PDB entry 6QSU | electron microscopy, 2.40 A resolution | chains G and H of the 24 polymer chains in the assembly

# Chain G
Name: Urease subunit alpha
Source organism: Helicobacter pylori
Notes: EC 3.5.1.5
Reference sequence: A0A293SGE9 (A0A293SGE9_HELPX); numbering as in UniProt (aligned over 1-238)
Sequence (238 residues; each row starts with the number of its first residue):
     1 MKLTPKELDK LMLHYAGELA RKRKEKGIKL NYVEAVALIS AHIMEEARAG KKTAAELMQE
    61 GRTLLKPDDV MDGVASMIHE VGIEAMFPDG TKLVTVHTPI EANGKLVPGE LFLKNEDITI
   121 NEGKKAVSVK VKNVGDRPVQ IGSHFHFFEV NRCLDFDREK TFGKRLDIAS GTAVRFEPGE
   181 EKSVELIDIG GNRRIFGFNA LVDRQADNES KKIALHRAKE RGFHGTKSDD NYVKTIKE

# Chain H
Name: Urease subunit beta
Source organism: Helicobacter pylori
Notes: EC 3.5.1.5
Reference sequence: A0A086RWB6 (A0A086RWB6_HELPX); residue numbers follow UniProt; this construct covers 1-569
Sequence (569 residues; numbered 1 to 569; the number before each row is that of its first residue):
     1 MKKISRKEYV SMYGPTTGDK VRLGDTDLIA EVEHDYTIYG EELKFGGGKT LREGMSQSNN
    61 PSKEELDLII TNALIVDYTG IYKADIGIKD GKIAGIGKGG NKDMQDGVKN NLSVGPATEA
   121 LAGEGLIVTA GGIDTHIHFI SPQQIPTAFA SGVTTMIGGG TGPADGTNAT TITPGRRNLK
   181 WMLRAAEEYS MNLGFLAKGN TSNDASLADQ IEAGAIGFKI HEDWGTTPSA INHALDVADK
   241 YDVQVAIHTD TLNEAGCVED TMAAIAGRTM HTFHTEGAGG GHAPDIIKVA GEHNILPAST
   301 NPTIPFTVNT EAEHMDMLMV CHHLDKSIKE DVQFADSRIR PQTIAAEDTL HDMGIFSITS
   361 SDSQAMGRVG EVITRTWQTA DKNKKEFGRL KEEKGDNDNF RIKRYLSKYT INPAIAHGIS
   421 EYVGSVEVGK VADLVLWSPA FFGVKPNMII KGGFIALSQM GDANASIPTP QPVYYREMFA
   481 HHGKAKYDAN ITFVSQAAYD KGIKEELGLE RQVLPVKNCR NITKKDMQFN DTTAHIEVNP
   541 ETYHVFVDGK EVTSKPANKV SLAQLFSIF
Modified / non-standard residues: Lys219 (lysine nz-carboxylic acid; KCX)
Metal / ion sites: Ni2+ site 1: His136, His138, Lys219, Asp362 (together with beta-mercaptoethanol); Ni2+ site 2: Lys219, His248, His274 (together with beta-mercaptoethanol)

# Interface between chain G and chain H
Contacting residue pairs (133; chain G residue first):
  Lys6(G) - Asn464(H)
  Asp9(G) - Pro472(H)
  Asp9(G) - Tyr474(H)  hydrogen bond
  Asp9(G) - Arg476(H)  salt bridge
  Lys10(G) - Asp462(H)
  Lys10(G) - Gln471(H)
  Met12(G) - Pro472(H)  hydrophobic
  Met12(G) - Tyr474(H)  hydrophobic
  Leu13(G) - Gln471(H)
  Leu13(G) - Pro472(H)
  Leu19(G) - Ile568(H)  hydrophobic
  Leu19(G) - Phe569(H)  hydrophobic
  Arg23(G) - Ile568(H)  hydrogen bond (side chain-backbone)
  Arg23(G) - Phe569(H)
  Asn31(G) - Gln564(H)  hydrogen bond (side chain-backbone)
  Asn31(G) - Leu565(H)
  Asn31(G) - Ser567(H)  hydrogen bond (side chain-backbone)
  Tyr32(G) - Phe441(H)
  Tyr32(G) - Leu565(H)  hydrogen bond (backbone-backbone)
  Val33(G) - Lys445(H)
  Val33(G) - Phe566(H)
  Val33(G) - Ile568(H)  hydrophobic
  Glu34(G) - Ile568(H)
  Val36(G) - Gln471(H)
  Ser40(G) - Gln471(H)
  Met71(G) - Gln564(H)
  Met71(G) - Leu565(H)
  Asp72(G) - Leu565(H)
  Val74(G) - Leu565(H)  hydrophobic
  Met77(G) - Phe441(H)  hydrophobic
  Met77(G) - Leu565(H)  hydrophobic
  Met77(G) - Phe566(H)  hydrophobic
  Gly82(G) - Pro470(H)
  Gly82(G) - Gln471(H)  hydrogen bond (backbone-backbone)
  Ile83(G) - Pro470(H)
  Ile83(G) - Gln471(H)
  Glu84(G) - Asn464(H)
  Glu84(G) - Ala465(H)
  Glu84(G) - Ser466(H)  hydrogen bond (side chain-backbone)
  Leu93(G) - Ile467(H)  hydrophobic
  Val107(G) - Arg22(H)
  Pro108(G) - Gly24(H)
  Pro108(G) - Ala440(H)
  Gly109(G) - Val21(H)
  Gly109(G) - Arg22(H)
  Gly109(G) - Gly24(H)  hydrogen bond (backbone-backbone)
  Gly109(G) - Pro439(H)
  Gly109(G) - Ala440(H)
  Glu110(G) - Lys20(H)
  Glu110(G) - Val21(H)
  Glu110(G) - Arg22(H)  salt bridge
  Leu111(G) - Val10(H)  hydrophobic
  Leu111(G) - Lys20(H)
  Leu111(G) - Val21(H)  hydrophobic
  Phe112(G) - Asp19(H)
  Phe112(G) - Lys20(H)  hydrogen bond (backbone-backbone)
  Phe112(G) - Arg22(H)
  Phe112(G) - Ile29(H)  hydrophobic
  Leu113(G) - Arg6(H)
  Leu113(G) - Lys7(H)
  Leu113(G) - Val10(H)  hydrophobic
  Leu113(G) - Asp19(H)
  Lys114(G) - Arg6(H)
  Lys114(G) - Thr17(H)
  Lys114(G) - Gly18(H)
  Lys114(G) - Asp19(H)  hydrogen bond (backbone-side chain)
  Glu116(G) - Arg6(H)  hydrogen bond (backbone-side chain)
  Asp117(G) - Ile4(H)
  Asp117(G) - Ser5(H)  hydrogen bond (side chain-backbone)
  Ile118(G) - Lys2(H)
  Ile118(G) - Lys3(H)
  Ile118(G) - Ile4(H)  hydrogen bond (backbone-backbone)
  Ile118(G) - Arg6(H)
  Ile118(G) - Tyr9(H)  hydrophobic
  Ile118(G) - Thr16(H)
  Ile118(G) - Tyr39(H)  hydrophobic
  Thr119(G) - Met1(H)
  Thr119(G) - Lys2(H)
  Thr119(G) - Lys3(H)  hydrogen bond
  Thr119(G) - Tyr39(H)
  Ile120(G) - Met1(H)
  Ile120(G) - Lys2(H)  hydrogen bond (backbone-backbone)
  Ile120(G) - Ile4(H)  hydrophobic
  Ile120(G) - Tyr39(H)
  Ile120(G) - Gly40(H)
  Asn121(G) - Met1(H)
  Asn121(G) - Tyr39(H)  hydrogen bond (backbone-backbone)
  Asn121(G) - Gly40(H)
  Asn121(G) - Glu41(H)
  Glu122(G) - Met1(H)
  Gly123(G) - Met1(H)
  Lys124(G) - Met1(H)  hydrogen bond (backbone-backbone)
  Gly142(G) - Gly48(H)
  Ser143(G) - Thr50(H)
  His144(G) - Gly40(H)
  His144(G) - Glu41(H)  salt bridge
  His144(G) - Thr50(H)
  His144(G) - Met55(H)
  Phe145(G) - Met55(H)  hydrophobic
  Arg165(G) - Gly40(H)  hydrogen bond (side chain-backbone)
  Arg165(G) - Glu41(H)  salt bridge
  Asp167(G) - Met1(H)  hydrogen bond (side chain-backbone)
  Asp167(G) - Lys2(H)
  Ala169(G) - Met12(H)  hydrophobic
  Ala169(G) - Tyr13(H)
  Ser170(G) - Tyr13(H)  hydrogen bond (backbone-side chain)
  Ser170(G) - Gly40(H)
  Ser170(G) - Glu41(H)
  Ser170(G) - Glu42(H)  hydrogen bond (side chain-backbone)
  Ser170(G) - Thr50(H)
  Gly171(G) - Lys49(H)  hydrogen bond (backbone-side chain)
  Gly171(G) - Thr50(H)
  Thr172(G) - Met12(H)
  Ile189(G) - Met104(H)  hydrophobic
  Gly190(G) - Asp103(H)
  Gly190(G) - Met104(H)
  Gly190(G) - Gln105(H)
  Gly190(G) - Asp106(H)
  Gly191(G) - Lys102(H)
  Gly191(G) - Gln105(H)
  Gly191(G) - Asp106(H)  hydrogen bond (backbone-side chain)
  Asn192(G) - Lys102(H)  hydrogen bond (backbone-backbone)
  Asn192(G) - Asp103(H)  hydrogen bond (backbone-backbone)
  Arg193(G) - Asp103(H)  hydrogen bond (backbone-backbone)
  Arg194(G) - Asp103(H)  hydrogen bond (backbone-backbone)
  Arg194(G) - Met104(H)
  Phe196(G) - Gly54(H)
  Phe196(G) - Asn59(H)  hydrogen bond (backbone-side chain)
  Phe196(G) - Asn60(H)
  Gly197(G) - Glu53(H)
  Phe198(G) - Gly54(H)
  Phe198(G) - Met55(H)  hydrophobic
  Phe198(G) - Met104(H)  hydrophobic
Also at the interface, not in a pair above, chain G (62 interface residues in all): Ala16, Val81, Leu106, Ile187, Ile195
Also at the interface, not in a pair above, chain H (60 interface residues in all): Asp25, Lys44, Arg52

# In short
Chain G and chain H form an interface of 62 and 60 residues respectively; the contacts include 28 hydrogen
bonds and 4 salt bridges. Among the polar pairs are Asp9(G)-Arg476(H), Glu110(G)-Arg22(H) and
His144(G)-Glu41(H). His136(H), His138(H), Lys219(H) and Asp362(H) form the Ni2+ site 1.
Here chain G is Urease subunit alpha and chain H is Urease subunit beta, both from Helicobacter pylori. Entry
6QSU (Helicobacter pylori urease with BME bound in the active site) was determined by electron microscopy
together with 6ZJA from the same study.
